7V9G - chains B and D of the 6 polymer chains in the assembly; structure by X-ray diffraction, 3.50 A resolution.

== Chain B ==
Molecule: 16-nt DNA strand
Sequence (16 nucleotides; each row starts with the number of its first residue):
     1 TGGCCCCACGCGGTGC

== Chain D ==
Name: BEN domain-containing protein 3
Organism: Mus musculus
Reference sequence: Q6PAL0 (BEND3_MOUSE); residue numbers follow UniProt; this construct covers 712-825
Amino-acid sequence (114 residues; each row starts with the number of its first residue):
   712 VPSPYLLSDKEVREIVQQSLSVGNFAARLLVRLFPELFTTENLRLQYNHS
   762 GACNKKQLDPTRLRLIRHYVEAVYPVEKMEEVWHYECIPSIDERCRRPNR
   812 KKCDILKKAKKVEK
Disordered / not traced: 712-713

== Interface between chain B and chain D ==
Pairs across the interface (5; chain B residue first):
  DC5(B) - Arg808(D)  sugar contact
  DC5(B) - Lys812(D)  base contact
  DC6(B) - Arg805(D)  salt bridge to the phosphate
  DC6(B) - Arg808(D)  salt bridge to the phosphate
  DC7(B) - Glu804(D)  hydrogen bond to the base
Interface residues without a listed pair, chain B (6 interface residues in all): DC4, DA8, DC9
Interface residues without a listed pair, chain D (5 interface residues in all): Arg807

== Summary ==
Chain B and chain D form an interface of 6 and 5 residues respectively, with 1 hydrogen bond and 2 salt
bridges. Among the polar pairs are DC7(B)-Glu804(D), DC6(B)-Arg805(D) and DC6(B)-Arg808(D).
Here chain B is a 16-nt DNA strand and chain D is BEN domain-containing protein 3 (Mus musculus). Entry 7V9G
(Native BEN4 domain of protein Bend3 with DNA) was determined by X-ray diffraction, deposited together with
7V9F, 7V9H and 7V9I.
